Entry 8E4L (electron microscopy, 3.32 A resolution); this record covers chains A and D of the 4 polymer chains in the assembly.

Chain A (and D):
Molecule: Transient receptor potential cation channel subfamily M member 8
Organism: Mus musculus
Notes: chain D of this document is another copy of the same molecule, construct and numbering; everything in this record applies to it too
UniProtKB: Q8R4D5 (TRPM8_MOUSE); residue numbers follow UniProt; this construct covers 2-1104
Chain sequence (1135 residues; each row starts with the number of its first residue; numbering starts at 0):
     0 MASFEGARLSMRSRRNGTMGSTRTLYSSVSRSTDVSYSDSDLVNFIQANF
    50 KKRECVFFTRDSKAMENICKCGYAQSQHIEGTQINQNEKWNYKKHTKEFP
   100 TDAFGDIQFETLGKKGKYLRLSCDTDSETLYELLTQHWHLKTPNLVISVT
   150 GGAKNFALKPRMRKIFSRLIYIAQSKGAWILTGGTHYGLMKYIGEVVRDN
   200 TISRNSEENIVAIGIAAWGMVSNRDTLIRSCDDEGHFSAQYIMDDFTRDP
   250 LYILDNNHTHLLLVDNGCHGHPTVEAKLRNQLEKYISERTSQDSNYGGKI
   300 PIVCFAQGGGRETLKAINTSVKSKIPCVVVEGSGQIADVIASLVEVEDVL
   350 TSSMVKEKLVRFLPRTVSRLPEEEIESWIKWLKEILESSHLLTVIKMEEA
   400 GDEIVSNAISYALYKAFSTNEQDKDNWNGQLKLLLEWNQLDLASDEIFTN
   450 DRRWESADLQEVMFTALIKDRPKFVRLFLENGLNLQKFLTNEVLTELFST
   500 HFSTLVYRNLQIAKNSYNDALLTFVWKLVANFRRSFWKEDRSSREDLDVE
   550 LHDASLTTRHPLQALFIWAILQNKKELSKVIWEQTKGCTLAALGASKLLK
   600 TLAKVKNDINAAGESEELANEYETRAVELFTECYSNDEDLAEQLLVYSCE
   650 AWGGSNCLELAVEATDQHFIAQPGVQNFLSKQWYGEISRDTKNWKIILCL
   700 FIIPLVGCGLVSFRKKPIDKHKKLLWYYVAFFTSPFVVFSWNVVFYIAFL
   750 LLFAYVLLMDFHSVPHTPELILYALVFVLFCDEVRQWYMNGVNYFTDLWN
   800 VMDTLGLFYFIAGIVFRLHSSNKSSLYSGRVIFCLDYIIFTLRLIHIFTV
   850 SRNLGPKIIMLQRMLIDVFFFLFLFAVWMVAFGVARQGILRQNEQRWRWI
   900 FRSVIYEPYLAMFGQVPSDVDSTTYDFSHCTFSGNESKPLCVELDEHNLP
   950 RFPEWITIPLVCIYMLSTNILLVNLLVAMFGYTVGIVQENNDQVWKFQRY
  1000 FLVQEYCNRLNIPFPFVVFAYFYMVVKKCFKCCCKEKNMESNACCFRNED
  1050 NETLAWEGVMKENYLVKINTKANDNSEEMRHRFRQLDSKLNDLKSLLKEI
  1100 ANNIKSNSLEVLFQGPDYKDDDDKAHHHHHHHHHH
Disordered / not traced: 0-39, 51-100, 109-114, 203-206, 227-235, 243-249, 345-347, 535-554, 704-724, 924-949, 1029-1049, 1105-1134
Disulfides: Cys303-Cys326
Sequence notes: expression tag (0-1, 1105-1134)
Ion coordination: Ca2+: Glu782, Gln785, Asn799, Asp802
Small-molecule neighbours:
  - PIO ([(2R)-2-octanoyloxy-3-[oxidanyl-[(1R,2R,3S,4R,5R,6S)-2,3,6-tris(oxidanyl)-4,5-diphosphonooxy-cyclohexyl]oxy-phosphoryl]oxy-propyl] octanoate): Ser679, Tyr683, Arg688, Asn692, Ile696, Phe700, Phe735, Phe738, Ser739, Val742, Val743, Ile746, Leu843, Ile846, Phe847, Val849, Ser850, Arg851, Asn852, Leu853, Trp994, Arg998
  - 3-isothiocyanatoprop-1-ene (UL9): Trp798, Met801, Gln861
  - ULO (nonyl(oxo)di(propan-2-yl)-lambda~5~-phosphane): Asn741, Phe744, Tyr745, Val775, Leu778, Phe779, Glu782, Asp802, Leu806, Phe839, Arg842, His845, Ile846, Tyr1005, Arg1008, Phe1013
UniProt features mapped onto this chain:
  - binding site (Ca(2+)): Glu782, Gln785, Asn799, Asp802
  - glycosylation: Asn934 (N-linked (GlcNAc...) (complex) asparagine)
  - mutagenesis: Asn821 (N821Q: No effect on glycosylation or ability to form functional channels), Cys929 (C929A: Abolishes ion channel activity. No effect on cell surface expression. Reduced glycosylation), Asn934 (N934D: Slighty reduced ion channel sensitivity to cold stimuli. No significant effect on ion channel sensitivity to menthol plus cold stimuli ...), Cys940 (C940A: Abolishes ion channel activity. No effect on cell surface expression. Reduced glycosylation)
From the paper describing this entry:
  - binding site for ULO: Tyr745, Arg842, His845
  - binding site for 3-isothiocyanatoprop-1-ene: Trp798, Gln861
  - conformationally variable residues (helix shift, side-chain flip): Phe868, Val976, Met978, Phe979, Glu988, Gln997
  - contacts within the chain: Trp877-Thr967 (hydrogen bond), Asp866-Met978, Arg851-Asp991 (salt bridge), Ile857-Gln997 (hydrophobic contact), Ile858-Gln997 (hydrophobic contact), Thr848-Gln997 (hydrogen bond)
  - self-association interface (contacts with another copy of this molecule); pairs are residue here / residue on that copy: Met978-Gln987
  - binding site for PIO: Arg851

Chain A / chain D interface:
Residue-residue contacts (56):
  Asn154(A) - Asp450(D)  hydrogen bond (side chain-backbone)
  Asn154(A) - Arg451(D)  hydrogen bond (side chain-backbone)
  Asn154(A) - Arg452(D)
  Asn154(A) - Trp453(D)
  Leu157(A) - Glu479(D)
  Lys163(A) - Val1065(D)
  Asp198(A) - Val1058(D)
  Ile201(A) - Glu1051(D)
  Ile511(A) - Asp689(D)
  Ser515(A) - Asp689(D)  hydrogen bond (side chain-backbone)
  Ser515(A) - Lys691(D)  hydrogen bond (backbone-side chain)
  Tyr516(A) - Asp689(D)  hydrogen bond
  Val604(A) - Asp689(D)
  Lys605(A) - Arg688(D)
  Lys605(A) - Asp689(D)  hydrogen bond (backbone-side chain)
  Asn606(A) - Asp689(D)  hydrogen bond (backbone-side chain)
  Ile608(A) - Asn676(D)
  Asn609(A) - Ser634(D)
  Phe869(A) - Asn852(D)
  Phe869(A) - Leu853(D)  hydrophobic
  Val876(A) - Ile844(D)  hydrophobic
  Ala880(A) - Ile837(D)
  Ala880(A) - Thr840(D)
  Ala880(A) - Leu841(D)  hydrophobic
  Phe881(A) - Ile837(D)  hydrophobic
  Val883(A) - Tyr836(D)  hydrophobic
  Ala884(A) - Ile837(D)  hydrophobic
  Gln886(A) - Leu757(D)
  Gly887(A) - Arg829(D)  hydrogen bond (backbone-side chain)
  Gly887(A) - Cys833(D)
  Ile888(A) - Tyr826(D)  hydrogen bond (backbone-side chain)
  Ile888(A) - Val830(D)  hydrophobic
  Ile888(A) - Cys833(D)
  Arg890(A) - Arg829(D)
  Gln891(A) - Arg829(D)  hydrogen bond
  Trp896(A) - Leu757(D)  hydrophobic
  Trp896(A) - Met758(D)  hydrophobic
  Val915(A) - Gly913(D)
  Val915(A) - Gln914(D)
  Ser917(A) - Gln914(D)
  Pro952(A) - Tyr826(D)  hydrophobic
  Ile955(A) - Val830(D)  hydrophobic
  Ile955(A) - Leu834(D)  hydrophobic
  Leu959(A) - Ile837(D)  hydrophobic
  Leu965(A) - Tyr908(D)  hydrophobic
  Leu970(A) - Met863(D)  hydrophobic
  Leu970(A) - Phe979(D)  hydrophobic
  Asn973(A) - Phe979(D)
  Leu974(A) - Leu860(D)  hydrophobic
  Leu974(A) - Met863(D)  hydrophobic
  Ala977(A) - Val983(D)  hydrophobic
  Met978(A) - Lys856(D)
  Tyr981(A) - Gln987(D)
  Arg1079(A) - Met1078(D)
  Phe1082(A) - Phe1082(D)  hydrophobic
  Leu1089(A) - Leu1089(D)  hydrophobic
Also at the interface, not in a pair above, chain A (57 interface residues in all): Ala156, Pro159, Ser202, Gln334, Glu397, Asp866, Phe872, Leu873, Val879, Leu889, Arg895, Ile899, Gln914, Cys961, Ile969, Arg1083, Lys1097
Also at the interface, not in a pair above, chain D (56 interface residues in all): Asn480, Tyr633, Pro672, Ala753, Ile831, Phe847, Val867, Leu909, Phe912, Gly980, Glu988, Trp1055, His1080, Arg1081, Gln1084, Leu1085, Leu1096

In short:
Chain A and chain D form an interface of 57 and 56 residues respectively, with 10 hydrogen bonds. Among the
polar pairs are Asn154(A)-Asp450(D), Asn154(A)-Arg451(D) and Ser515(A)-Asp689(D). From the paper: a binding
site for ULO at Tyr745(A), Arg842(A) and His845(A); a binding site for 3-isothiocyanatoprop-1-ene at Trp798(A)
and Gln861(A).
Chain A and chain D are both Transient receptor potential cation channel subfamily M member 8 (Mus musculus);
the structure, The open state mouse TRPM8 structure in complex with the cooling agonist C3, AITC, and
PI(4,5)P2, was determined by electron microscopy (same publication as 8E4M, 8E4N, 8E4O, 8E4P and 8E4Q).
